Entry 2F47 (X-ray diffraction, 1.70 A resolution); this record covers chain A.

== Chain A ==
Name: Lysozyme
Organism: Enterobacteria phage T4
Notes: EC 3.2.1.17
Reference sequence: P00720 (LYS_BPT4); aligned to UniProt positions 1-175 over residues 1-175 (the alignment contains insertions or deletions, so no single offset holds)
Sequence (175 residues; row label = number of the first residue in the row):
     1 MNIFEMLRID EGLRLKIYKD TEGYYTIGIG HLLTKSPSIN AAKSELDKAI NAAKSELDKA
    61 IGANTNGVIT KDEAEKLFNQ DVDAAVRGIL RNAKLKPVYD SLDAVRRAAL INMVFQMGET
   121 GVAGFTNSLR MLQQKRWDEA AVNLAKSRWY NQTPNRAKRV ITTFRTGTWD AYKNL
Sequence notes: engineered mutation Ile39 (Leu in P00720), Ala63 (Arg52 in P00720), Thr65 (Cys54 in P00720), Ala108 (Cys97 in P00720); insertion (40-45, 47-50)
Residues lining bound ligands: 1-methylguanidine (MGX): Ile61, Ala63, Asn64, Thr65, Val68, Ile69, Glu73
UniProt features mapped onto this chain:
  - active site (Proton donor/acceptor): Glu11, Asp20
  - binding site (substrate): Leu32

== Summary ==
Bound to chain A: 1-methylguanidine. UniProt lists active-site residues Glu11 and Asp20 and substrate-binding
residue Leu32.
Chain A is Lysozyme (Enterobacteria phage T4); the structure, Xray crystal structure of T4 lysozyme mutant
L20/R63A liganded to methylguanidinium, was determined by X-ray diffraction, deposited together with 2F2Q and
2F32.
